PDB entry 6R94 | electron microscopy, 3.50 A resolution | chains J and E of the 10 polymer chains in the assembly

[Chain J]
Molecule: Human alpha-satellite DNA (145-MER) with abasic sites at positions 97-98
Sequence (147 nucleotides; each row starts with the number of its first residue):
     1 ATCAATATCC ACCTGCAGAT TCTACCAAAA GTGTATTTGG AAACTGCTCC ATCAAAAGGC
    61 ATGTTCAGCT GAACCAGCTG AACATGCCTT TTGATGX
    97 GX
    98 AGCAGTTTCC AAATACACTT TTGGTAGAAT CTGCAGGTGG ATATTGAT
Modified positions: 3DR (1',2'-dideoxyribofuranose-5'-phosphate) at position 97; 3DR (1',2'-dideoxyribofuranose-5'-phosphate) at position 98

[Chain E]
Protein: Histone H3.1
Organism: Homo sapiens
UniProt: P68431 (H31_HUMAN); residues 1-136 here = UniProt positions 1-136
Sequence (139 residues; each row starts with the number of its first residue; numbers below 1 keep their minus sign (Gly-2 is residue -2)):
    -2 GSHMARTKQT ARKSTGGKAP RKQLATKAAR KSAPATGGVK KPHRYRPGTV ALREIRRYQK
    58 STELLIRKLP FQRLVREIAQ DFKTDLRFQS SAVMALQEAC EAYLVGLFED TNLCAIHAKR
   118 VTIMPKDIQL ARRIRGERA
Not modelled in the structure: -2 to 35
Sequence notes: expression tag (-2 to 0)
Swiss-Prot annotation at these positions:
  - modified residue: Arg3 (Asymmetric dimethylarginine), Thr4 (Phosphothreonine), Lys5 (Allysine), Gln6 (5-glutamyl dopamine), Thr7 (Phosphothreonine), Arg9 (Citrulline), Lys10 (N6,N6,N6-trimethyllysine), Ser11 (ADP-ribosylserine), Thr12 (Phosphothreonine), Lys15 (N6-(2-hydroxyisobutyryl)lysine), Arg18 (Asymmetric dimethylarginine), Lys19 (N6-(2-hydroxyisobutyryl)lysine), Lys24 (N6-(2-hydroxyisobutyryl)lysine), Arg27 (Citrulline), Lys28 (N6,N6,N6-trimethyllysine), Ser29 (ADP-ribosylserine), Lys37 (N6,N6,N6-trimethyllysine), Lys38 (N6-methyllysine), Tyr42 (Phosphotyrosine), Lys57 (N6,N6,N6-trimethyllysine) and 8 more in UniProt
  - lipidation: Lys19 (N6-decanoyllysine)
  - natural variant: Lys28 (K28M: In GLM), Lys37 (K37I: Found in pediatric undifferentiated soft tissue sarcoma samples; uncertain significance; K37M: Found in pediatric undifferentiated soft tissue sarcoma samples; uncertain significance)

[Chain J / chain E interface]
Pairs across the interface (26; chain J residue first):
  DC49(J) - Arg84(E)  hydrogen bond to the phosphate
  DC49(J) - Phe85(E)  phosphate contact
  DC49(J) - Gln86(E)  phosphate contact
  DC49(J) - Ser87(E)  phosphate contact
  DC50(J) - Arg73(E)  salt bridge to the phosphate
  DC50(J) - Arg84(E)  phosphate contact
  DC50(J) - Phe85(E)  hydrogen bond to the phosphate
  DG59(J) - Arg64(E)  sugar contact
  DT65(J) - Arg41(E)  base contact
  DG68(J) - Arg43(E)  salt bridge to the phosphate
  DC69(J) - Thr119(E)  phosphate contact
  DT70(J) - Arg117(E)  phosphate contact
  DT70(J) - Val118(E)  hydrogen bond to the phosphate
  DT70(J) - Thr119(E)  hydrogen bond to the phosphate
  DG71(J) - Arg117(E)  phosphate contact
  DG71(J) - Met121(E)  phosphate contact
  DT142(J) - His40(E)  base contact
  DT142(J) - Tyr42(E)  phosphate contact
  DT142(J) - Thr46(E)  phosphate contact
  DT142(J) - Arg50(E)  sugar contact
  DG143(J) - His40(E)  sugar contact
  DG143(J) - Arg41(E)  phosphate contact
  DG143(J) - Tyr42(E)  sugar contact
  DG143(J) - Arg43(E)  phosphate contact
  DG143(J) - Thr46(E)  hydrogen bond to the phosphate
  DT145(J) - Lys38(E)  salt bridge to the phosphate
Also at the interface, not in a pair above, chain J (13 interface residues in all): DA67, DA144
Also at the interface, not in a pair above, chain E (19 interface residues in all): Pro44, Lys116

[Summary]
Chain J and chain E form an interface of 13 and 19 residues respectively, with 5 hydrogen bonds and 3 salt
bridges. Among the polar pairs are DC49(J)-Arg84(E), DC50(J)-Phe85(E) and DT70(J)-Val118(E).
Here chain J is Human alpha-satellite DNA (145-MER) with abasic sites at positions 97-98 and chain E is
Histone H3.1 (Homo sapiens). Entry 6R94 (Cryo-EM structure of NCP_THF2(-3)) was determined by electron
microscopy together with 6R8Y, 6R8Z, 6R90, 6R91, 6R92 and 6R93 from the same study.
